Entry 7UQK (electron microscopy, 3.10 A resolution); this record covers chains A and B of the 7 polymer chains in the assembly.

Chain A:
Name: ATPase histone chaperone YTA7
Source organism: Saccharomyces cerevisiae
Notes: EC 3.6.1.-
Reference sequence: P40340 (ATAD2_YEAST); residues 2-1380 here correspond to UniProt positions 1-1379 (UniProt number = residue number - 1)
Chain sequence (1416 residues; row label = number of the first residue in the row; numbers below 1 keep their minus sign (His-35 is residue -35)):
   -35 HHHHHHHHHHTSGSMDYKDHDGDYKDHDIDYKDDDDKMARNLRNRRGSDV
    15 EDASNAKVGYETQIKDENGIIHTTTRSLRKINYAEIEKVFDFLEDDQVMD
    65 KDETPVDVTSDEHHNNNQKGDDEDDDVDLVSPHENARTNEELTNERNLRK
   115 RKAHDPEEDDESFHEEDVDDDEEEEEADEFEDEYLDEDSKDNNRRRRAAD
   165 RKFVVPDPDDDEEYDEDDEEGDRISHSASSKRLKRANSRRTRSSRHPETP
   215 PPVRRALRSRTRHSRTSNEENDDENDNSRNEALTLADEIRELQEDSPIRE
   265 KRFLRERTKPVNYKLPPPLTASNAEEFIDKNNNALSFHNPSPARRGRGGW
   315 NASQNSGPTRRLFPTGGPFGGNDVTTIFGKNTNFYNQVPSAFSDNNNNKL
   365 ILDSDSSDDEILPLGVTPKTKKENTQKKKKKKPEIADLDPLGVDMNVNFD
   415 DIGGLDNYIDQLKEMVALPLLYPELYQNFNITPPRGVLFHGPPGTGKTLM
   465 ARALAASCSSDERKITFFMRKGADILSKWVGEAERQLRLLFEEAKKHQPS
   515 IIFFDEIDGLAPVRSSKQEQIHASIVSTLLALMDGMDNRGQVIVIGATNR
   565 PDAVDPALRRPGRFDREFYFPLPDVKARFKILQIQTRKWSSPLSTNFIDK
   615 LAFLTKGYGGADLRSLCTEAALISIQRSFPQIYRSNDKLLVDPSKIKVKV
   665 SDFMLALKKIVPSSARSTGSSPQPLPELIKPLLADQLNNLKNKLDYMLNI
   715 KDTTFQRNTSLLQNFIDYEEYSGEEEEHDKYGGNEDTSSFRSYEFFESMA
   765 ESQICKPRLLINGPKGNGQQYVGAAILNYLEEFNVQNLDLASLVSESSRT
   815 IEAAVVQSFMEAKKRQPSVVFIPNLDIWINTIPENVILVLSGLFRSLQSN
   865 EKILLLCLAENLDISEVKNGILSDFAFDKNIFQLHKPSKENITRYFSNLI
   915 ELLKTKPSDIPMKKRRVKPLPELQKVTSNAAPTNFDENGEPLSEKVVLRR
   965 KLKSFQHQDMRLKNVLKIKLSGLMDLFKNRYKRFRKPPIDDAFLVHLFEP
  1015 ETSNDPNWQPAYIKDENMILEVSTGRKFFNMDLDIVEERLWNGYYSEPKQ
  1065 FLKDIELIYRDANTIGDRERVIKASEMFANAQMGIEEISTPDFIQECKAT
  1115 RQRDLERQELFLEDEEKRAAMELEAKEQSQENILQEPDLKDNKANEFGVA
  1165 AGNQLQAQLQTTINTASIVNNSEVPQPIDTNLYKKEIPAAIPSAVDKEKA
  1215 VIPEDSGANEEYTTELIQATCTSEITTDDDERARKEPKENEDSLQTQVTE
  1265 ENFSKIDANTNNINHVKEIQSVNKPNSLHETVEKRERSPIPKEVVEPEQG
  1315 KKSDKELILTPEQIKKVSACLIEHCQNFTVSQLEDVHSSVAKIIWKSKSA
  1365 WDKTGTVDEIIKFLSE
Not modelled in the structure: -35 to 409, 736-751, 941-1318, 1380
Sequence notes: expression tag (-35 to 1)
Curated features (UniProtKB/Swiss-Prot):
  - binding site (ATP): Gly455 to Thr462
  - modified residue: Ala3 (N-acetylalanine), Ser12 (Phosphoserine), Ser18 (Phosphoserine), Ser95 (Phosphoserine), Thr213 (Phosphothreonine), Thr230 (Phosphothreonine), Ser242 (Phosphoserine), Ser260 (Phosphoserine), Ser286 (Phosphoserine), Ser368 (Phosphoserine), Ser370 (Phosphoserine), Ser371 (Phosphoserine), Ser736 (Phosphoserine), Ser1143 (Phosphoserine), Ser1257 (Phosphoserine)
Small-molecule neighbours: ADP (adenosine-5'-diphosphate): Asp415, Ile416, Gly417, Leu419, Pro456, Pro457, Gly458, Thr459, Gly460, Lys461, Thr462, Leu463, Ile595, Gln599, Gly624, Ala625, Arg628

Chain B:
Name: ATPase histone chaperone YTA7
Source organism: Saccharomyces cerevisiae
Notes: EC 3.6.1.-
Reference sequence: P40340 (ATAD2_YEAST); residues 1-1379 here = UniProt positions 1-1379
Chain sequence (1416 residues; each row starts with the number of its first residue; numbers below 1 keep their minus sign (His-36 is residue -36)):
   -36 HHHHHHHHHHTSGSMDYKDHDGDYKDHDIDYKDDDDKMARNLRNRRGSDV
    14 EDASNAKVGYETQIKDENGIIHTTTRSLRKINYAEIEKVFDFLEDDQVMD
    64 KDETPVDVTSDEHHNNNQKGDDEDDDVDLVSPHENARTNEELTNERNLRK
   114 RKAHDPEEDDESFHEEDVDDDEEEEEADEFEDEYLDEDSKDNNRRRRAAD
   164 RKFVVPDPDDDEEYDEDDEEGDRISHSASSKRLKRANSRRTRSSRHPETP
   214 PPVRRALRSRTRHSRTSNEENDDENDNSRNEALTLADEIRELQEDSPIRE
   264 KRFLRERTKPVNYKLPPPLTASNAEEFIDKNNNALSFHNPSPARRGRGGW
   314 NASQNSGPTRRLFPTGGPFGGNDVTTIFGKNTNFYNQVPSAFSDNNNNKL
   364 ILDSDSSDDEILPLGVTPKTKKENTQKKKKKKPEIADLDPLGVDMNVNFD
   414 DIGGLDNYIDQLKEMVALPLLYPELYQNFNITPPRGVLFHGPPGTGKTLM
   464 ARALAASCSSDERKITFFMRKGADILSKWVGEAERQLRLLFEEAKKHQPS
   514 IIFFDEIDGLAPVRSSKQEQIHASIVSTLLALMDGMDNRGQVIVIGATNR
   564 PDAVDPALRRPGRFDREFYFPLPDVKARFKILQIQTRKWSSPLSTNFIDK
   614 LAFLTKGYGGADLRSLCTEAALISIQRSFPQIYRSNDKLLVDPSKIKVKV
   664 SDFMLALKKIVPSSARSTGSSPQPLPELIKPLLADQLNNLKNKLDYMLNI
   714 KDTTFQRNTSLLQNFIDYEEYSGEEEEHDKYGGNEDTSSFRSYEFFESMA
   764 ESQICKPRLLINGPKGNGQQYVGAAILNYLEEFNVQNLDLASLVSESSRT
   814 IEAAVVQSFMEAKKRQPSVVFIPNLDIWINTIPENVILVLSGLFRSLQSN
   864 EKILLLCLAENLDISEVKNGILSDFAFDKNIFQLHKPSKENITRYFSNLI
   914 ELLKTKPSDIPMKKRRVKPLPELQKVTSNAAPTNFDENGEPLSEKVVLRR
   964 KLKSFQHQDMRLKNVLKIKLSGLMDLFKNRYKRFRKPPIDDAFLVHLFEP
  1014 ETSNDPNWQPAYIKDENMILEVSTGRKFFNMDLDIVEERLWNGYYSEPKQ
  1064 FLKDIELIYRDANTIGDRERVIKASEMFANAQMGIEEISTPDFIQECKAT
  1114 RQRDLERQELFLEDEEKRAAMELEAKEQSQENILQEPDLKDNKANEFGVA
  1164 AGNQLQAQLQTTINTASIVNNSEVPQPIDTNLYKKEIPAAIPSAVDKEKA
  1214 VIPEDSGANEEYTTELIQATCTSEITTDDDERARKEPKENEDSLQTQVTE
  1264 ENFSKIDANTNNINHVKEIQSVNKPNSLHETVEKRERSPIPKEVVEPEQG
  1314 KKSDKELILTPEQIKKVSACLIEHCQNFTVSQLEDVHSSVAKIIWKSKSA
  1364 WDKTGTVDEIIKFLSE
Not modelled in the structure: -36 to 405, 735-750, 940-1317, 1379
Sequence notes: expression tag (-36 to 0)
Curated features (UniProtKB/Swiss-Prot):
  - binding site (ATP): Gly454 to Thr461
  - modified residue: Ala2 (N-acetylalanine), Ser11 (Phosphoserine), Ser17 (Phosphoserine), Ser94 (Phosphoserine), Thr212 (Phosphothreonine), Thr229 (Phosphothreonine), Ser241 (Phosphoserine), Ser259 (Phosphoserine), Ser285 (Phosphoserine), Ser367 (Phosphoserine), Ser369 (Phosphoserine), Ser370 (Phosphoserine), Ser735 (Phosphoserine), Ser1142 (Phosphoserine), Ser1256 (Phosphoserine)
  - mutagenesis: Ser11 (S11A: Severely decreases phosphorylation, causes a G2/M transition delay, and leads to sensitivity to 6-azauracil (impairs transcriptional elongation); when associated with A-67; A-94; A-212; A-230 ...), Thr67 (T67A: Severely decreases phosphorylation, causes a G2/M transition delay, and leads to sensitivity to 6-azauracil (impairs transcriptional elongation); when associated with A-11; A-94; A-212; A-230 ...), Ser94 (S94A: Severely decreases phosphorylation, causes a G2/M transition delay, and leads to sensitivity to 6-azauracil (impairs transcriptional elongation); when associated with A-11; A-67; A-212; A-230 ...), Thr212 (T212A: Severely decreases phosphorylation, causes a G2/M transition delay, and leads to sensitivity to 6-azauracil (impairs transcriptional elongation); when associated with A-11; A-67; A-94; A-230 ...), Ser230 (S230A: Severely decreases phosphorylation, causes a G2/M transition delay, and leads to sensitivity to 6-azauracil (impairs transcriptional elongation); when associated with A-11; A-67; A-94; A-212 ...), Ser241 (S241A: Severely decreases phosphorylation, causes a G2/M transition delay, and leads to sensitivity to 6-azauracil (impairs transcriptional elongation); when associated with A-11; A-67; A-94; A-212 ...), Ser259 (S259A: Severely decreases phosphorylation, causes a G2/M transition delay, and leads to sensitivity to 6-azauracil (impairs transcriptional elongation); when associated with A-11; A-67; A-94; A-212 ...), Ser285 (S285A: Severely decreases phosphorylation, causes a G2/M transition delay, and leads to sensitivity to 6-azauracil (impairs transcriptional elongation); when associated with A-11; A-67; A-94; A-212 ...), Ser304 (S304A: Severely decreases phosphorylation, causes a G2/M transition delay, and leads to sensitivity to 6-azauracil (impairs transcriptional elongation); when associated with A-11; A-67; A-94; A-212 ...), Ser369 (S369A: Severely decreases phosphorylation, causes a G2/M transition delay, and leads to sensitivity to 6-azauracil (impairs transcriptional elongation); when associated with A-11; A-67; A-94; A-212 ...), Ser370 (S370A: Severely decreases phosphorylation, causes a G2/M transition delay, and leads to sensitivity to 6-azauracil (impairs transcriptional elongation); when associated with A-11; A-67; A-94; A-212 ...), Thr380 (T380A: Severely decreases phosphorylation, causes a G2/M transition delay, and leads to sensitivity to 6-azauracil (impairs transcriptional elongation); when associated with A-11; A-67; A-94; A-212 ...), 2 further mutagenesis entries in UniProt
Small-molecule neighbours: ADP (adenosine-5'-diphosphate): Asp414, Ile415, Gly416, Leu418, Pro455, Pro456, Gly457, Thr458, Gly459, Lys460, Thr461, Leu462, Arg465, Ile594, Gln598, Gly623, Ala624, Arg627

Interface between chain A and chain B:
Pairs across the interface - 164 pairs, chain A then chain B:
  Asp424(A) with Tyr646(B); Arg647(B), salt bridge
  Gln425(A) with Lys672(B)
  Lys427(A) with Tyr646(B), hydrogen bond (side chain-backbone)
  Glu428(A) with Leu635(B); Gln639(B); Tyr646(B), hydrogen bond
  Leu432(A) with Ile645(B); Tyr646(B)
  Leu435(A) with Asn649(B); Lys651(B)
  Tyr436(A) with Ile645(B); Asp650(B); Lys651(B); Leu652(B), hydrogen bond (side chain-backbone)
  Pro437(A) with Lys651(B)
  Glu438(A) with Lys651(B), salt bridge
  Leu439(A) with Ile638(B); Val654(B), hydrophobic; Ile659(B), hydrophobic
  Tyr440(A) with Leu635(B)
  Gln441(A) with Lys601(B), hydrogen bond (backbone-side chain)
  Asn442(A) with Lys601(B), hydrogen bond (backbone-side chain); Ser603(B), hydrogen bond; Ile659(B)
  Phe443(A) with Trp602(B), hydrogen bond (backbone-side chain); Ala634(B), hydrophobic; Ile638(B), hydrophobic; Ile659(B)
  Asn444(A) with Lys601(B)
  Ile445(A) with Thr631(B); Ala634(B), hydrophobic; Leu635(B), hydrophobic
  Thr446(A) with Arg627(B), hydrogen bond; Thr631(B)
  Trp493(A) with Lys491(B)
  Val494(A) with Leu489(B); Ile534(B)
  Gly495(A) with Leu489(B); Ser490(B); Lys491(B)
  Glu496(A) with Lys491(B)
  Glu498(A) with Ala486(B); Leu489(B)
  Arg499(A) with Leu489(B); Ser490(B)
  Arg502(A) with Asp487(B), hydrogen bond (side chain-backbone)
  Ser529(A) with Ser810(B); Ser811(B)
  Glu533(A) with Gln531(B), hydrogen bond
  Gln534(A) with Pro525(B); Gln531(B); Ile534(B); His535(B)
  Ile535(A) with Ile534(B), hydrophobic
  Ser538(A) with Ala486(B); Gly522(B)
  Ser541(A) with Gly485(B); Asp521(B); Gly522(B)
  Thr542(A) with Gly485(B), hydrogen bond (backbone-backbone); Ala486(B); Asp487(B)
  Ala545(A) with Lys484(B); Gly485(B); Glu519(B)
  Met550(A) with Arg465(B); Ala624(B); Arg627(B), hydrogen bond (backbone-side chain)
  Asp551(A) with Val406(B); Arg465(B)
  Asn552(A) with Val406(B)
  Arg553(A) with Val406(B)
  Arg573(A) with Arg679(B), hydrogen bond (backbone-side chain)
  Arg574(A) with Pro456(B); Gly457(B)
  Pro575(A) with Asp625(B)
  Tyr710(A) with Lys1355(B)
  Asn713(A) with Lys1355(B)
  Asp716(A) with Trp1358(B); Lys1361(B), salt bridge
  Thr718(A) with Lys926(B); Lys1361(B)
  Phe719(A) with Pro924(B); Trp1358(B), hydrophobic
  Leu725(A) with Gln639(B); Leu668(B), hydrophobic
  Leu726(A) with Gln639(B); Pro643(B); Tyr646(B), hydrophobic; Arg647(B)
  Gln727(A) with Arg647(B)
  Phe729(A) with Gln639(B); Arg640(B); Arg929(B)
  Ile730(A) with Pro643(B), hydrophobic; Arg647(B); Arg929(B), hydrogen bond (backbone-side chain)
  Asp731(A) with Arg928(B); Arg929(B)
  Tyr732(A) with Lys926(B); Lys927(B); Arg928(B); Arg929(B), hydrogen bond (backbone-side chain)
  Glu733(A) with Lys926(B); Lys927(B); Arg929(B)
  Tyr735(A) with Met925(B); Lys926(B)
  Phe754(A) with Lys613(B)
  Arg755(A) with Glu914(B), salt bridge; Asp922(B), salt bridge
  Ser756(A) with Asp922(B); Pro924(B)
  Tyr757(A) with Met667(B), hydrogen bond (side chain-backbone)
  Phe759(A) with Asn911(B); Leu915(B), hydrophobic
  Phe760(A) with Asp922(B); Ile923(B), hydrophobic; Pro924(B)
  Ser762(A) with Leu691(B)
  Met763(A) with Leu691(B), hydrophobic; Asn911(B); Leu912(B), hydrophobic; Leu915(B), hydrophobic; His1350(B)
  Ser766(A) with Leu691(B); His1350(B); Ser1351(B)
  Gln767(A) with Ser1351(B), hydrogen bond (backbone-side chain); Lys1355(B), hydrogen bond (backbone-side chain); Trp1358(B)
  Cys769(A) with Glu1347(B); Asp1348(B); Ser1351(B)
  Lys770(A) with Ser1344(B), hydrogen bond
  Thr814(A) with Ser810(B), hydrogen bond
  Glu816(A) with Val807(B)
  Ala817(A) with Val807(B); Ser808(B); Ser810(B)
  Val820(A) with Ala804(B), hydrophobic; Val807(B), hydrophobic
  Met824(A) with Thr681(B)
  Asn849(A) with Thr844(B), hydrogen bond
  Leu852(A) with Ile840(B); Thr844(B)
  Val853(A) with Leu803(B), hydrophobic
  Ser855(A) with Ile840(B)
  Gly856(A) with Asn837(B), hydrogen bond (backbone-side chain); Ile840(B)
  Leu857(A) with Ala804(B), hydrophobic
  Arg859(A) with Gln783(B); Asn837(B), hydrogen bond; Asp839(B), salt bridge; Ile840(B); Glu873(B), salt bridge
  Ser860(A) with Asn837(B), hydrogen bond
  Leu861(A) with Gln783(B)
  Gln862(A) with Gln686(B); Pro689(B); Tyr784(B)
  Ser863(A) with Tyr784(B), hydrogen bond (backbone-side chain); Glu1347(B), hydrogen bond
Interface residues without a listed pair, chain A (96 interface residues in all): Arg528, Gln532, Leu546, Asp548, Asp579, Arg580, Met711, Glu734, Glu761, Ile768, Arg813, Gln821, Lys828, Glu848, Asp888
Interface residues without a listed pair, chain B (98 interface residues in all): Met408, Thr461, Trp492, Asp518, Ser528, Arg563, Ile636, Pro656, Val661, Lys671, Ser680, Thr918, Leu933, Ser1352, Ala1354, Lys1359

Summary:
The interface between chain A and chain B involves 96 residues on one side and 98 on the other, with 26
hydrogen bonds and 7 salt bridges. Polar pairs include Asp424(A)-Arg647(B), Glu438(A)-Lys651(B) and
Asp716(A)-Lys1361(B). Ligands of chain A: ADP. Chain B binds ADP.
Chain A and chain B are both ATPase histone chaperone YTA7 (Saccharomyces cerevisiae); the structure, Cryo-EM
structure of the S. cerevisiae chromatin remodeler Yta7 hexamer bound to ADP, was determined by electron
microscopy together with 7UQI and 7UQJ from the same study.
